PDB entry 7COQ | X-ray diffraction, 3.44 A resolution | chains B and F of the 6 polymer chains in the assembly

== Chain B ==
Name: V-type sodium ATPase catalytic subunit A
From: Enterococcus hirae ATCC 9790
Notes: EC 7.2.2.1
UniProt: Q08636 (NTPA_ENTHA); residue numbers follow UniProt; this construct covers 1-593
Amino-acid sequence (596 residues; each row starts with the number of its first residue; numbers below 1 keep their minus sign (Ser-2 is residue -2)):
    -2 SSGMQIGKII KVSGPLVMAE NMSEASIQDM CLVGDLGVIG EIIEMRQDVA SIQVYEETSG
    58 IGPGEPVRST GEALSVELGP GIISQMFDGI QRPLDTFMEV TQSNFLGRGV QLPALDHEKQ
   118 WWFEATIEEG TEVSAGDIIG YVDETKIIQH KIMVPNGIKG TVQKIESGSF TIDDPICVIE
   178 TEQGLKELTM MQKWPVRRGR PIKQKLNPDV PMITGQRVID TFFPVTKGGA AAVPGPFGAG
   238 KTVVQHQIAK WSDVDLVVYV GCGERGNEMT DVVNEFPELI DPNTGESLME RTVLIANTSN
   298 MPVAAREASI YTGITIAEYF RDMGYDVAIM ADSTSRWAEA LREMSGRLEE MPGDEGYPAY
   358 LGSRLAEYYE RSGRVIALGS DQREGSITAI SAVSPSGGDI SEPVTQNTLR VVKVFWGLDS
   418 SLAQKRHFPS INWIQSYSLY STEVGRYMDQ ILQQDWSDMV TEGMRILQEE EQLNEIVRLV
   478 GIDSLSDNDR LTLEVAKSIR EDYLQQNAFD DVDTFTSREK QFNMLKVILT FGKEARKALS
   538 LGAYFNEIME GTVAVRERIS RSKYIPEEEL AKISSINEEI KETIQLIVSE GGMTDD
Disordered / not traced: -2 to 0, 587-593
Differences from the reference sequence: expression tag (-2 to 0)
Curated features (UniProtKB/Swiss-Prot):
  - binding site (ATP): Gly232 to Thr239

== Chain F ==
Name: V-type sodium ATPase subunit B
From: Enterococcus hirae ATCC 9790
UniProt: Q08637 (NTPB_ENTHA); numbering as in UniProt (aligned over 1-458)
Amino-acid sequence (458 residues; row label = number of the first residue in the row):
     1 MIKEYRTIKE VVGPLMAVEK VSGVKYEELI EVRMQNGEIR RGQVLEVQED KAMVQIFEGT
    61 SGINLKNSSV RFLGHPLQLG VSEDMIGRVF DGLGRPKDNG PEILPEKYLD INGEVINPIA
   121 RDYPDEFIQT GISAIDHLNT LVRGQKLPVF GPPGAGKSAL AAQIARQATV LDSSDDFAVV
   181 FAAIGITFEE AEFFMEDFRQ TGAIDRSVMF MNLANDPAIE RIATPRMALT AAEYLAYEKG
   241 MHVLVIMEDM TNYAEALREI SAARREVPGR RGYPGYLYTN LATLFERAGR IRGLKGSVTQ
   301 IPILTMPEDD KTHPIPDLTG YITEGQIILT RELYKSGISP PIDVLPSLSR LKDKGTGAGK
   361 TREDHAATMN QLFAAYAQGK QAKELAVVLG ESALSDIDKI YAKFAERFEN EYVNQGFYTN
   421 RTITETLDLG WELLAMLPRT ELKRIKDDLL DKYLPEGK
Disordered / not traced: 1, 447-458
Differences from the reference sequence: engineered mutation Gly151 (Ser in Q08637), Pro152 (Gly in Q08637), Pro153 (Ser in Q08637), Ala155 (Leu in Q08637), Gly156 (Pro in Q08637), Lys157 (His in Q08637), Ser158 (Lys in Q08637), Ala159 (Glu in Q08637), Glu248 (Thr in Q08637), Ser339 (Gln in Q08637)
Small-molecule neighbours: AMP-PNP (ANP; phosphoaminophosphonic acid-adenylate ester): Tyr321, Leu348, Arg350

== How chain B and chain F interact ==
Pairs across the interface (47; chain B residue first):
  Ser20(B) - Asn64(F)  hydrogen bond (backbone-side chain)
  Ala22(B) - Asn64(F)  hydrogen bond (backbone-side chain)
  Ser23(B) - Gln35(F)  hydrogen bond
  Ser23(B) - Gly62(F)  hydrogen bond (side chain-backbone)
  Ser23(B) - Ile63(F)  hydrogen bond (side chain-backbone)
  Ser23(B) - Asn64(F)  hydrogen bond (side chain-backbone)
  Ile24(B) - Thr60(F)
  Ile24(B) - Ser61(F)
  Ile24(B) - Gly62(F)  hydrogen bond (backbone-backbone)
  Ile24(B) - Ile63(F)  hydrogen bond (backbone-backbone)
  Ile24(B) - Leu65(F)  hydrophobic
  Gln25(B) - Ser61(F)
  Ile40(B) - Gly13(F)
  Glu41(B) - Val11(F)
  Glu41(B) - Val12(F)
  Met42(B) - Glu10(F)
  Met42(B) - Val11(F)  hydrogen bond (backbone-backbone)
  Met42(B) - Leu65(F)
  Arg43(B) - Lys9(F)
  Arg43(B) - Glu10(F)
  Gln44(B) - Lys9(F)  hydrogen bond (backbone-backbone)
  Lys202(B) - Phe188(F)
  Leu203(B) - Phe188(F)
  Asn204(B) - Phe188(F)
  Asn204(B) - Glu192(F)
  Pro205(B) - Glu189(F)
  Glu346(B) - Arg265(F)  hydrogen bond (backbone-side chain)
  Met348(B) - Arg265(F)
  Asp351(B) - Arg258(F)  salt bridge
  Ala356(B) - Glu259(F)
  Ala356(B) - Ala262(F)  hydrophobic
  Tyr357(B) - Glu259(F)
  Ser360(B) - Glu259(F)
  Ala363(B) - Ala214(F)  hydrophobic
  Glu367(B) - Thr187(F)
  Glu367(B) - Phe188(F)  hydrogen bond (side chain-backbone)
  Glu367(B) - Asn215(F)
  Ser398(B) - Glu308(F)
  Glu399(B) - Glu308(F)
  Gln403(B) - Glu308(F)  hydrogen bond
  Arg407(B) - Thr187(F)
  Arg407(B) - Glu190(F)
  Arg407(B) - Asn252(F)
  Val408(B) - Thr187(F)
  Lys410(B) - Glu189(F)  salt bridge
  Tyr437(B) - Glu189(F)  hydrogen bond
  Gln469(B) - Lys335(F)
Also at the interface, not in a pair above, chain B (33 interface residues in all): Glu21, Glu347, Asn404
Also at the interface, not in a pair above, chain F (31 interface residues in all): Lys66, Arg221, Glu255, Glu266, Arg271

== Summary ==
The interface between chain B and chain F involves 33 residues on one side and 31 on the other; the contacts
include 14 hydrogen bonds and 2 salt bridges. Polar contacts include Asp351(B)-Arg258(F), Lys410(B)-Glu189(F)
and Ser20(B)-Asn64(F). Chain F binds AMP-PNP.
Chain B is V-type sodium ATPase catalytic subunit A and chain F is V-type sodium ATPase subunit B, both from
Enterococcus hirae ATCC 9790; the structure, Hexameric Ring Complex of Engineered V1-ATPase bound to AMP-PNP:
A3(De)3_(ANP)1cat, was determined by X-ray diffraction.
